3UFD - chains A and D of the 4 polymer chains in the assembly; structure by X-ray diffraction, 2.80 A resolution.

[Chain A]
Protein: Regulatory protein
Organism: Enterobacter sp. RFL1396
UniProtKB: Q8GGH0 (Q8GGH0_9ENTR); residues 1-79 here = UniProt positions 1-79
Sequence (82 residues; numbered -2 to 79; the number before each row is that of its first residue; numbers below 1 keep their minus sign (Gly-2 is residue -2)):
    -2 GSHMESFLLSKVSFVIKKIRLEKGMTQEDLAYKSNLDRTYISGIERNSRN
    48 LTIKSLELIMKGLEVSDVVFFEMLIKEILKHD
Unresolved in the structure: -2 to 1, 78-79
Sequence notes: expression tag (-2 to 0)
From the paper describing this entry:
  - binding site for chloride ion: Arg43
  - binding site for the 19-nt DNA strand (chain D): Asp34, Thr36, Tyr37, Arg46, Asn47, Thr49, Ser52
  - binding site for the 19-nt DNA strand: Arg17, Gln24, Ser39, Arg43, Asn44
  - specificity-determining residues: Arg35, Thr36, Arg46
  - mutagenesis - R35A: abolished binding to OL+R operator (citing earlier work)
  - conformationally variable residues (loop rearrangement, side-chain flip): Arg43 to Arg46

[Chain D]
Molecule: 19-nt DNA strand
Sequence (19 nucleotides; each row starts with the number of its first residue):
     1 TTGTCGACTATAGTCTACA

[How chain A and chain D interact]
Contacting residue pairs - 19 pairs, chain A then chain D:
  Asn32(A) - DT14(D)  phosphate contact
  Leu33(A) - DG13(D)  phosphate contact
  Leu33(A) - DT14(D)  phosphate contact
  Asp34(A) - DT14(D)  hydrogen bond to the phosphate
  Asp34(A) - DC15(D)  base contact
  Arg35(A) - DA17(D)  base contact
  Thr36(A) - DC15(D)  hydrogen bond to the base
  Thr36(A) - DT16(D)  base contact
  Thr36(A) - DA17(D)  base contact
  Tyr37(A) - DA12(D)  sugar contact
  Tyr37(A) - DG13(D)  hydrogen bond to the phosphate
  Tyr37(A) - DT14(D)  phosphate contact
  Arg46(A) - DA12(D)  base contact
  Arg46(A) - DG13(D)  hydrogen bond to the base
  Asn47(A) - DA12(D)  hydrogen bond to the phosphate
  Leu48(A) - DG13(D)  phosphate contact
  Thr49(A) - DA12(D)  phosphate contact
  Thr49(A) - DG13(D)  hydrogen bond to the phosphate
  Ser52(A) - DG13(D)  hydrogen bond to the phosphate
Interface residues without a listed pair, chain D (7 interface residues in all): DC18

[Summary]
11 residues of chain A face 7 of chain D across their interface, with 7 hydrogen bonds. Among the polar pairs
are Thr36(A)-DC15(D), Arg46(A)-DG13(D) and Asp34(A)-DT14(D). The paper reports a binding site for the 19-nt
DNA strand (chain D) at Asp34(A), Thr36(A) and Tyr37(A) among others; R35A of chain A abolishes binding to
OL+R operator.
Chain A is Regulatory protein (Enterobacter sp. RFL1396) and chain D is a 19-nt DNA strand; the structure,
C.Esp1396I bound to its highest affinity operator site OM, was determined by X-ray diffraction.
